Entry 7PHC (electron microscopy, 9.90 A resolution (very low resolution: no residue pairs are listed; an interface is given only as per-side residue counts)); this record covers chains p and 3 of the 54 polymer chains in the assembly.

Chain p:
Molecule: 50S ribosomal protein L20
Organism: Mycoplasma pneumoniae M129
UniProt: P78023 (RL20_MYCPN); numbering as in UniProt (aligned over 1-127)
Amino-acid sequence (127 residues; each row starts with the number of its first residue):
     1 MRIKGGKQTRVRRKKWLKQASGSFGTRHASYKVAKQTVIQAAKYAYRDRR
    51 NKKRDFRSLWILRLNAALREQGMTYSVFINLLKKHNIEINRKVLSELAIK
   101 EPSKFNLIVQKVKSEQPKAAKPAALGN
Not modelled in the structure: 115-127

Chain 3:
Molecule: 23S ribosomal RNA
Organism: Mycoplasma pneumoniae M129
Sequence (2907 nucleotides; each row starts with the number of its first residue):
     1 UACAAUAAGUUACUAAGGGCUUAUGGUGGAUGCCUUGGCACUAAUAGGCG
    51 AUGAAGGACGUGUUAACCUGCGAUAAGCUUCGGGUAGGUGGUAAGAACCU
   101 CAGAUCCGGAGAUUUCCGAAUGGAGCAAUCCGGUAGUUGGAAACAGCUAU
   151 CAUUAAUUGAUGAAUAAAUAGUCAAUUAAAGCAAUACGUGGUGAAGUGAA
   201 ACAUCUCAGUAGCCACAGGAAAAGAAAACGAAUGUGAUUCCGUGUGUAGU
   251 GGCGAGCGAAAGCGGAACAGGCCAAACUUAUCAUUAGAUAGGGGUUGUAG
   301 GGCUUGCAAUGUGGACUUGAAAACGAUAGAAGAAGCUGUUGGAAAGCAGC
   351 GCGCAAAAGGGUGAUAGCCCCGUAUUUGAAAUUGUUUUCAUACCUAGCGA
   401 GAUCCCUGAGUAGCUCGGAAAACGUUAUUUUGAGUGAAUCUGCCCAGACC
   451 AUUGGGUAAGCCUAAAUACUAAUUAGUGACCGAUAGCGAAACAGUACCGU
   501 GAGGGAAAGGUGAAAAGAACCCAGAGAUGGGAGUGAAAUAGAUUCUGAAA
   551 CCAUAUGCCUACAACGUGUCAGAGCACAUUAAUGUGUGAUGGCGUGCGUU
   601 UUGAAGUAUGAGCCGGCGAGUUAUGAUAGCAAGCGUUAGUUAACCAGGAG
   651 AUGGGGAGCUGUAGCGAAAGCGAGUUUUAAAAGAGCGUUUGUUUGUUAUU
   701 AUAGACCCGAAACGGGUUGAGCUAGUCAUGAGCAGGUUGAAGGUUGAGUA
   751 ACAUCAACUGGAGGACCGAACCGACUCUCGUUGAAACGAUAGCGGAUGAC
   801 UUGUGAUUAGGGGUGAAAUUCCAAUCGAAAUCCGUGAUAGCUGGUUCUCG
   851 UCGAAAUAGCUUUAAGGCUAGCGUGAGAUCACAAAUAAGUGGAGGUAAAG
   901 CUACUGAAUGUAUGAUGGCGCCACCUAGGCGUACUGAAUACAAUUAAACU
   951 CUGAAUGCCAUUUAUUUUAUUCUCGCAGUCAGACAGUGGGGGAUAAGCUU
  1001 CAUUGUCAAGAGGGGAAGAGCCCAGAUCAUUAAAUAAGGUCCCCAAAAUA
  1051 UACUAAGUGGAAAAGGAUGUGAAAGUGCUAAAACAGCAAGGAUGUUGGCU
  1101 UAGAAGCAGCCAUCGUUUAAAGAGUGCGUAACAGCUCACUUGUCGAGUGU
  1151 UUUUGCGCCGAAGAUGUAACGGGGCUAAGUAUAUUACCGAAUUUAUGGAU
  1201 AAGAUUUAUAUCUUGUGGUAGACGAGCGUUGUAUUGGAGUUGAAGUCAAA
  1251 GCGUGAGCAUUGGUGGAUCCAAUACAAGUGAGAAUGCCGGCAUGAGUAAC
  1301 GCUUGGGAGUGAGAAUCUCCCAAACCGAUUGACUAAGGUUUCCUGGACCA
  1351 GGGUCGUCCUUCCAGGGUUAGUCUGGACCUAAGCUGAGGCUGAAAAGCGU
  1401 AGGCGAUGGACAACAGGUUAAUAUUCCUGUACUUACAGUUAGACUGAUGG
  1451 AGUGACAAAGAAGGUUUUCCACCCCCAUAAUUGGAUUUGGGGAUAAAUCA
  1501 UAAGGUGGUACAAUAGGCAAAUCCGUUGUGCAUAACAUUGAGUGAUGAUG
  1551 UCGAGUGAAUGAGUGAUCAAGUAGCGAAGGUGGUAUUAAUCAUGCUUUCA
  1601 AGAAAAGCUUCUAGGGUUAAUCUAGCUGUAACCAGUACCGAGAACGAACA
  1651 CACGUAGUCAAGGAGAGGAUCCUAAGGUUAGCGAGUGAACUAUAGCCAAG
  1701 GAACUCUGCAAAUUAACCCCGUAAGUUAGCGAGAAGGGGUGCUUAUGUAA
  1751 AAGUAAGCCGCAGUGAAGAACGAGGGGGGACUGUUUAACUAAAACACAAC
  1801 UCUAUGCCAAACCGUAAGGUGAUGUAUAUGGGGUGACACCUGCCCAGUGC
  1851 UGGAAGGUUAAAGAAGGAGGUUAGCGCAAGCGAAGCUUUUAACUGAAGCC
  1901 CCAGUGAACGGCGGCCGUAACUAUAACGGUCCUAAGGUAGCGAAAUUCCU
  1951 AGUCGGGUAAAUUCCGUCCCGCUUGAAUGGUGUAACCAUCUCUUGACUGU
  2001 CUCGGCUAUAGACUCGGUGAAAUCCAGGUACGGGUGAAGACACCCGUUAG
  2051 GCGCAACGGGACGGAAAGACCCCGUGAAGCUUUACUGUAGCUUAAUAUUG
  2101 AUCAGGACAUUAUCAUGUAGAGAAUAGGUAGGAGCAAUCGAUGCAAGUUC
  2151 GCUAGGACUUGUUGAUGCGAAAGGUGGAAUACUACCCUUGGUUGUGUGCU
  2201 GUUCUAAUUGGUAACUGUUAUCCAGUUUCAAGACAGUGUUAGGUGGGCAG
  2251 UUUGACUGGGGCGGUCGCCUCCUAAAAGGUAACGGAGGCGUACAAAGGUA
  2301 CCUUCAGUACGGUUGGAAAUCGUAUGUAGAGUGUAAUGGUGUAAGGGUGC
  2351 UUGACUGUGAGACAUACAGGUCGAACAGGUGAGAAAUCAGGUCAUAGUGA
  2401 UCCGGUGGUCCAGUAUGGAAUGGCCAUCGCUCAACGGAUAAAAGCUACUC
  2451 CGGGGAUAACAGGCUGAUACUGCCCAAGAGUUCAUAUCGACGGCAGUGUU
  2501 UGGCACCUCGAUGUCGACUCAUCUCAUCCUCGAGCUGAAGCAGGUUCGAA
  2551 GGGUUCGGCUGUUCGCCGAUUAAAGAGAUACGUGAGUUGGGUUCAAACCG
  2601 UCGUGAGACAGGUUGGUCCCUAUCUAUUGUGCCCGUAGGAAGAUUGAAGA
  2651 GUGUUGCUUCUAGUACGAGAGGACCGAAGCGAGGACACCUCUUAUGCUCC
  2701 AGUUGUAGCGCCAGCUGCACCGCUGGGUAGUAACGUGUCUAUUAGAUAAA
  2751 CGCUGAAAGCAUCUAAGUGUGAAACUAUCUCAAAGAUUAAUCUUCCCAUU
  2801 UCGCAAGAAAGUAAGAGCCGUCAAAGACGAUGACGUUGAUAGGUUACAGG
  2851 UGUAAGCAUAGUGAUAUGUUGAGCUGAGUAAUACUAAUUGCUCGAGGACU
  2901 UAUUGGA
Not modelled in the structure: 1-7, 923-927, 1560-1569, 2901-2907

How chain p and chain 3 interact:
At this resolution (10 A) residue pairs are not listed: 60 residues of chain p and 74 of chain 3 lie at the interface.

In short:
60 residues of chain p and 74 residues of chain 3 are in contact.
Chain p is 50S ribosomal protein L20 and chain 3 is 23S ribosomal RNA, both from Mycoplasma pneumoniae M129;
the structure, 70S ribosome with A*- and P/E-site tRNAs in chloramphenicol-treated Mycoplasma pneumoniae
cells, was determined by electron microscopy together with 7OOC, 7OOD, 7P6Z, 7PAH, 7PAI, 7PAJ and 23 further
entries from the same study.
